7DZY - chains B and C of the 9 polymer chains in the assembly; structure by electron microscopy, 3.60 A resolution.

Chain B (and C):
Molecule: Spike glycoprotein
Source organism: Severe acute respiratory syndrome coronavirus 2
Notes: chain C of this document is another copy of the same molecule, construct and numbering; everything in this record applies to it too
UniProt: P0DTC2 (SPIKE_SARS2); numbering as in UniProt (aligned over 27-1211)
Chain sequence (1249 residues; numbered 14 to 1262; the number before each row is that of its first residue):
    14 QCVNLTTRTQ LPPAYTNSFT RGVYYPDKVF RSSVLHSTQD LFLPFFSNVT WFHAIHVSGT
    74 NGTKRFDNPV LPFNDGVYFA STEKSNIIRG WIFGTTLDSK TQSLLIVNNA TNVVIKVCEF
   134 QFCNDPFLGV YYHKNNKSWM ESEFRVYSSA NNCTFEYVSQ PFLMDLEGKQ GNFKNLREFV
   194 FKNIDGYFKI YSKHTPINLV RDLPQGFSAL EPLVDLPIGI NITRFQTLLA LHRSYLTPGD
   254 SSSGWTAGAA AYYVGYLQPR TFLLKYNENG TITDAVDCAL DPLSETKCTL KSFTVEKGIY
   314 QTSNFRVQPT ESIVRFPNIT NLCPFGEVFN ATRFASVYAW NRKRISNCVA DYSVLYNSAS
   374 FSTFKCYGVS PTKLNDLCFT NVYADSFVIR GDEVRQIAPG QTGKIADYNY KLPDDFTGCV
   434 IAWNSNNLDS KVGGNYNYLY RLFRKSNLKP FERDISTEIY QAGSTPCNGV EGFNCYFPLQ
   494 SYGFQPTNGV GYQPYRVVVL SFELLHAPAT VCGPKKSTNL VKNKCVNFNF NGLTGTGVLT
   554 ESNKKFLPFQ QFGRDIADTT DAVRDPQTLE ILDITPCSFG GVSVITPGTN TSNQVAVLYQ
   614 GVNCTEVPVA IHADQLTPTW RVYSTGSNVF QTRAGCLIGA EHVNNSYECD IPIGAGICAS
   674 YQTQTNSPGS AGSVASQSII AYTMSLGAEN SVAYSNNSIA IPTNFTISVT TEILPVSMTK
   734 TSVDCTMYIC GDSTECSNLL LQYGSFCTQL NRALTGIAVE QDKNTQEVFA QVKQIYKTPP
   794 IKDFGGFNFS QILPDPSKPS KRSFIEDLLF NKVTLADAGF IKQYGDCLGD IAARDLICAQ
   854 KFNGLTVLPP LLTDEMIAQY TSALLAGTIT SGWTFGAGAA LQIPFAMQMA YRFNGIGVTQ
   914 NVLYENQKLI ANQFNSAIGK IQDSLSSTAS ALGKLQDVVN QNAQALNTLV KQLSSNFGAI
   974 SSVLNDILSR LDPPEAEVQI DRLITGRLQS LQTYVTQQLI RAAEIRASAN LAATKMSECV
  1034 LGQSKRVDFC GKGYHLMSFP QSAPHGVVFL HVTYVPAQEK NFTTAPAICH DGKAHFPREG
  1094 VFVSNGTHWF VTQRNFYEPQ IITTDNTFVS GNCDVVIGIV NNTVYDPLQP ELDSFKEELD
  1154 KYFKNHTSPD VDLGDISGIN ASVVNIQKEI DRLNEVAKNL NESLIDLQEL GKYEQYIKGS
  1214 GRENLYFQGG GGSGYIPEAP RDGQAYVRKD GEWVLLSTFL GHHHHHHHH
Not modelled in the structure: 14-26, 1148-1262
Sequence notes: expression tag (14-26, 1212-1262); engineered mutation Gly614 (Asp in P0DTC2), Gly682 (Arg in P0DTC2), Ser683 (Arg in P0DTC2), Gly685 (Arg in P0DTC2), Pro986 (Lys in P0DTC2), Pro987 (Val in P0DTC2)
Swiss-Prot annotation at these positions:
  - region: Asn280 to Cys301 (Putative superantigen), Arg403 to Asp405 (Integrin-binding motif), Asn448 to Phe456 (Immunodominant HLA epitope recognized by the CD8+), Pro681, Ala684 (Putative superantigen), Ser816 to Tyr837 (Fusion peptide 1), Lys835 to Phe855 (Fusion peptide 2), Asp1163 to Glu1202 (Heptad repeat 2)
  - site: Arg815, Ser816 (Cleavage)
  - glycosylation: Asn61 (N-linked (GlcNAc...) (hybrid) asparagine), Asn74 (N-linked (GlcNAc...) (complex) asparagine), Asn122 (N-linked (GlcNAc...) (hybrid) asparagine), Asn149 (N-linked (GlcNAc...) (complex) asparagine), Asn165 (N-linked (GlcNAc...) (complex) asparagine), Asn234 (N-linked (GlcNAc...) (high mannose) asparagine), Asn282 (N-linked (GlcNAc...) (complex) asparagine), Thr323 (O-linked (GalNAc) threonine), Ser325 (O-linked (HexNAc...) serine), Asn331 (N-linked (GlcNAc...) (complex) asparagine), Asn343 (N-linked (GlcNAc...) (complex) asparagine), Asn603 (N-linked (GlcNAc...) (hybrid) asparagine), Asn616 (N-linked (GlcNAc...) (complex) asparagine), Asn657 (N-linked (GlcNAc...) (complex) asparagine), Thr676 (O-linked (GlcNAc...) threonine), Thr678 (O-linked (GlcNAc...) threonine), Asn709 (N-linked (GlcNAc...) (high mannose) asparagine), Asn717 (N-linked (GlcNAc...) (hybrid) asparagine), Asn801 (N-linked (GlcNAc...) (hybrid) asparagine), Asn1074 (N-linked (GlcNAc...) (hybrid) asparagine) and 5 more in UniProt
  - natural variant: Gln52 (Q52H: In strain: Omicron/EG.5.1), Ala67 (A67V: In strain: Eta/B.1.525, Omicron/BA.1), His69 to Val70 (deletion: In strain: Alpha/B.1.1.7, Eta/B.1.525 and 5 more), Gly75 (G75V: In strain: Lambda/C.37), Thr76 (T76I: In strain: Lambda/C.37), Asp80 (D80A: In strain: Beta/B.1.351), Val83 (V83A: In strain: Omicron/XBB.1.5, Omicron/EG.5.1), Thr95 (T95I: In strain: Iota/B.1.526, Mu/B.1.621 and 2 more), Arg102 (R102I: In strain: A23.1), Asp138 (D138Y: In strain: Gamma/P.1), Gly142 to Tyr145 (sequence variant, change not given here; In strain: Omicron/BA.1), Gly142 (G142D: In strain: Kappa/B.1.617.1, Omicron/BA.2 and 7 more), 75 further natural variant entries in UniProt
  - mutagenesis: His69 to Val70 (Increased incorporation of cleaved spike into virions), Asn121 (N121Q: Partial loss of biliverdin affinity), Arg190 (R190K: Partial loss of biliverdin affinity), Asn234 (N234Q: Increased resistance to neutralizing antibodies), Asn331 (N331Q: Reduced viral infectivity), Asn343 (N343Q: Reduced viral infectivity), Leu452 (L452R: Increased resistance to neutralizing antibodies. Decreases HLA binding to NF9 epitope. Increased binding affinity to human ACE2), Tyr453 (Y453F: Decreased HLA binding to NF9 epitope. Increased binding affinity to human ACE2), Ala475 (A475V: Increased resistance to neutralizing antibodies), Val483 (V483A: Increased resistance to neutralizing antibodies), Glu484 (E484D: Increased replication in human TMEM106B overexpressing cells), Phe490 (F490L: Increased resistance to neutralizing antibodies and human covalescent sera neutralization), 11 further mutagenesis entries in UniProt
From the paper describing this entry:
  - mutagenesis - D614G: increased binding to recombinant ACE2

How chain B and chain C interact:
Residue-residue contacts (65):
  Val551(B) with Gly838(C); Cys840(C); Leu841(C), hydrogen bond (backbone-backbone)
  Leu552(B) with Gly838(C); Leu841(C)
  Thr553(B) with Gly838(C), hydrogen bond (backbone-backbone)
  Lys558(B) with Asn282(C)
  Gln563(B) with Lys41(C)
  Gln564(B) with Lys41(C)
  Phe565(B) with Val42(C); Phe43(C), hydrogen bond (backbone-backbone)
  Gly566(B) with Phe43(C); Asp843(C); Ile844(C)
  Arg567(B) with Phe43(C), hydrogen bond (backbone-backbone); Asp843(C), hydrogen bond (backbone-backbone)
  Asp568(B) with Ala846(C); Arg847(C)
  Ile569(B) with Ala846(C), hydrogen bond (backbone-backbone)
  Thr573(B) with Gly842(C); Asp843(C)
  Asp574(B) with Cys840(C); Gly842(C), hydrogen bond (backbone-backbone); Asp843(C), hydrogen bond (backbone-backbone); Ile844(C); Ala845(C), hydrogen bond (backbone-backbone); Ala846(C)
  Ala575(B) with Gly842(C), hydrogen bond (backbone-backbone); Asp843(C), hydrogen bond (backbone-backbone); Ile844(C), hydrogen bond (backbone-backbone); Ala845(C)
  Val576(B) with Gly842(C); Asp843(C)
  Leu585(B) with Leu841(C); Gly842(C)
  Asp586(B) with Gly838(C); Asp839(C); Cys840(C); Leu841(C), hydrogen bond (backbone-backbone); Gly842(C)
  Ile587(B) with Cys840(C), hydrogen bond (backbone-backbone); Leu841(C), hydrogen bond (backbone-backbone); Gly842(C)
  Thr588(B) with Cys840(C), hydrogen bond (backbone-backbone); Leu841(C)
  Ala668(B) with Pro863(C), hydrogen bond (backbone-backbone); Leu864(C)
  Gly669(B) with Leu864(C), hydrogen bond (backbone-backbone)
  Leu699(B) with Lys786(C)
  Ala701(B) with Gln787(C); Ile788(C)
  Glu702(B) with Ile788(C)
  Asn703(B) with Ile788(C), hydrogen bond (backbone-backbone); Tyr789(C); Lys790(C), hydrogen bond (backbone-backbone)
  Ser704(B) with Lys790(C)
  Ser708(B) with Pro897(C)
  Ser711(B) with Gln895(C)
  Ile712(B) with Gln895(C)
  Ala713(B) with Gln895(C), hydrogen bond (backbone-backbone)
  Asn969(B) with Gln755(C)
  Phe970(B) with Gln755(C), hydrogen bond (backbone-backbone)
  Val1040(B) with Ser1030(C); Glu1031(C)
  Gly1046(B) with Ala890(C)
Other interface residues (no listed pair), chain B (41 interface residues in all): Thr572, Gly667, Gly700, Val705, Ser968, Lys1045, Val1128
Other interface residues (no listed pair), chain C (33 interface residues in all): Arg44, Tyr837, Gly889, Leu894, Ile896, Tyr917

Summary:
41 residues of chain B and 33 residues of chain C are in contact, with 22 hydrogen bonds. The backbones
hydrogen-bond at Val551(B)-Leu841(C), Thr553(B)-Gly838(C) and Phe565(B)-Phe43(C). Curated annotation (UniProt)
lists 23 mutagenesis sites on chain B. From the paper: D614G of chain B increases binding to recombinant ACE2.
Chain B and chain C are both Spike glycoprotein (Severe acute respiratory syndrome coronavirus 2); the
structure, Spike protein from SARS-CoV2 with Fab fragment of enhancing antibody 2490, was determined by
electron microscopy, deposited together with 7DZW.
